Entry 8J86 (electron microscopy, 3.22 A resolution); this record covers chains A and B of the 5 polymer chains in the assembly.

# Chain A
Name: DNA polymerase
Source organism: Monkeypox virus
UniProtKB: Q5IXW8 (Q5IXW8_MONPV); numbering as in UniProt (aligned over 1-1006)
Sequence (1029 residues; numbered -22 to 1006; the number before each row is that of its first residue; numbers below 1 keep their minus sign (Met-22 is residue -22)):
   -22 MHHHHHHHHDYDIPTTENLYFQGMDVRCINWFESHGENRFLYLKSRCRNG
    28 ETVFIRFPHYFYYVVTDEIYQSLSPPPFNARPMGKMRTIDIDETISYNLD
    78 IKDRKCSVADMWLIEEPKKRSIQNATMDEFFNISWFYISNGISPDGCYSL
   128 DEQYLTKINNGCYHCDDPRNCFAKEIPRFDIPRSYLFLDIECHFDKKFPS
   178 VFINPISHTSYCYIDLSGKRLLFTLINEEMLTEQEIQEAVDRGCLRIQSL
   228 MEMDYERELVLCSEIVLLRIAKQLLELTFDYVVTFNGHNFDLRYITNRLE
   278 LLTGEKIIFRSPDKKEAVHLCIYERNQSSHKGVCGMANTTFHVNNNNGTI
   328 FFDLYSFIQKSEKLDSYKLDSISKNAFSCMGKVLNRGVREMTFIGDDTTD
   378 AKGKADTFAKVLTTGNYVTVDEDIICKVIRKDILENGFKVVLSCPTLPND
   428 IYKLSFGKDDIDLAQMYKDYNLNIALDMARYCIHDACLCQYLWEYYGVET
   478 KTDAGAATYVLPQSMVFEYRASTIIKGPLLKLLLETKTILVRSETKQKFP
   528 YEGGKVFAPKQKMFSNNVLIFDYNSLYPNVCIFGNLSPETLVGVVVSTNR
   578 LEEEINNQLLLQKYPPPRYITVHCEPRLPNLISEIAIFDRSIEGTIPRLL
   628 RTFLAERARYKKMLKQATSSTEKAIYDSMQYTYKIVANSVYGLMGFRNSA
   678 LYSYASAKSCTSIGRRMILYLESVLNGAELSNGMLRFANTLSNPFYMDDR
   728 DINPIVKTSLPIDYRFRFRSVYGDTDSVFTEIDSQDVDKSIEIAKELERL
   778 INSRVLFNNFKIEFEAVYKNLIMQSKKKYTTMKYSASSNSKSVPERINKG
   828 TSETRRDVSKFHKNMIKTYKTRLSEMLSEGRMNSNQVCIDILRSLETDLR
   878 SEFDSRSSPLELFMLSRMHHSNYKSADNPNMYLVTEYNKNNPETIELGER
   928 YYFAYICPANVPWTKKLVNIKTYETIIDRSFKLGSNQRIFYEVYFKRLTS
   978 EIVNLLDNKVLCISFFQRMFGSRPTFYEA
Disordered / not traced: -22 to -1, 309-314, 914-915, 933-936, 1005-1006
Construct notes: initiating methionine (-22); expression tag (-21 to 0); engineered mutation Phe108 (Leu in Q5IXW8), Leu411 (Trp in Q5IXW8)
Metal / ion sites: Ca2+ site 1 near Asp166 (its only coordinating residue here); Ca2+ site 2: Tyr550, Asp753

# Chain B
Name: E4R
Source organism: Monkeypox virus
Notes: EC 3.2.2.27
UniProtKB: Q5IXS4 (Q5IXS4_MONPV); numbering as in UniProt (aligned over 1-218)
Sequence (241 residues; each row starts with the number of its first residue; numbers below 1 keep their minus sign (Met-22 is residue -22)):
   -22 MHHHHHHDYDIPTTENLYFQGASMNSVTISHAPYTITYHDDWEPVMSQLV
    28 EFYNEVASWLLRDETSPIPDKFFIQLKQPLRNKRVCVCGIDPYPKDGTGV
    78 PFESPNFTKKSIKEIASSISRLTGVIDYKGYNLNIIDGVIPWNYYLSCKL
   128 GETKSHAIYWDKISKLLLQHITKHVSVLYCLGKTDFSNIRAKLESPVTTI
   178 VGYHPAARDHQFEKDRSFEIINVLLELDNKTPINWAQGFIY
Disordered / not traced: -22 to 5, 11-12, 217-218
Construct notes: initiating methionine (-22); expression tag (-21 to 0)

# Interface between chain A and chain B
Residue-residue contacts (11):
  Lys95(A) - Arg185(B)  hydrogen bond (side chain-backbone)
  Phe179(A) - Glu32(B)
  Phe179(A) - Val33(B)  hydrophobic
  Phe179(A) - Trp36(B)
  Phe179(A) - Ile135(B)
  Asn274(A) - Ile135(B)
  Leu278(A) - Trp36(B)
  Cys298(A) - Ala134(B)  hydrophobic
  Glu301(A) - Asn165(B)  hydrogen bond
  Glu301(A) - Ala168(B)
  Asn303(A) - Asn165(B)  hydrogen bond
Other interface residues (no listed pair), chain A (11 interface residues in all): Ser177, Arg270, Glu277, Leu279
Other interface residues (no listed pair), chain B (10 interface residues in all): Tyr136, Ser164

# Summary
The interface between chain A and chain B involves 11 residues on one side and 10 on the other, with 3
hydrogen bonds. Among the polar pairs are Lys95(A)-Arg185(B), Glu301(A)-Asn165(B) and Asn303(A)-Asn165(B).
Tyr550(A) and Asp753(A) coordinate Ca2+ site 2.
Here chain A is DNA polymerase and chain B is E4R, both from Monkeypox virus. Entry 8J86 (Monkeypox virus DNA
replication holoenzyme F8, A22 and E4 complex in a DNA binding form) was determined by electron microscopy
together with 8J8F and 8J8G from the same study.
